PDB entry 4Z2S | X-ray diffraction, 1.70 A resolution | chain A

== Chain A ==
Molecule: Sclerotium Rolfsii lectin variant
Source organism: Athelia rolfsii
Sequence (142 residues; numbered 0 to 141; the number before each row is that of its first residue; numbering starts at 0):
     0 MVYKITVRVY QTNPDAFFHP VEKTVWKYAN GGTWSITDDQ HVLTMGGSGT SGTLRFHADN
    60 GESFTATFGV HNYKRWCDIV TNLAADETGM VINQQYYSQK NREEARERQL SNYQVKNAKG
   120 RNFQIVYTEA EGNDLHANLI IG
Ligand contacts: oligosaccharide (N-acetylglucosamine, 2-acetamido-2-deoxy-alpha-D-glucopyranose units): Asp77, Ile78, Val79, Thr80, Asn81, Tyr95, Asn100, Arg101, Ala104, Tyr112, Val114, Lys115
From the paper describing this entry:
  - binding site for N-acetylglucosamine: Asp77, Ile78, Thr80, Arg101, Tyr112

== In short ==
Bound to chain A: an N-glycan. The paper reports a binding site for N-acetylglucosamine at Asp77, Ile78 and
Thr80 among others.
Chain A is Sclerotium Rolfsii lectin variant (Athelia rolfsii); the structure, The crystal structure of
Sclerotium Rolfsii lectin variant 2 (SSR2) in complex with N-acetyl-glucosamine, was determined by X-ray
diffraction (same publication as 4YLD and 4Z2Q).
